6RDE - chains Q and R of the 20 polymer chains in the assembly; structure by electron microscopy, 2.90 A resolution.

[Chain Q]
Name: epsilon: Polytomella F-ATP synthase epsilon subunit
Source organism: Polytomella sp. Pringsheim 198.80
Chain sequence (74 residues; numbered 1 to 74; the number before each row is that of its first residue):
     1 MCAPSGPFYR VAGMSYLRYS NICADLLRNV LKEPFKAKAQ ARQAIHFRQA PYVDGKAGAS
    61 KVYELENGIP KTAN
Disordered / not traced: 1-2

[Chain R]
Name: Mitochondrial ATP synthase subunit delta
Source organism: Polytomella sp. Pringsheim 198.80
UniProt: D7P7X6 (D7P7X6_9CHLO); numbering as in UniProt (aligned over 1-199)
Chain sequence (199 residues; each row starts with the number of its first residue):
     1 MFGLKRAVTV GRRFISTSAA RMEAAAPAGP KEFTEVWNKK APSTLIVPEF PSNYTAVKAV
    61 GEGQVHGDAF PVNFYTPHSI LSQAQKDTVV LPGVDGYFGV KASHVPTIAQ LKPGVVELHS
   121 GAESEKFFVS GGFAFVHPNG VTDICVLEAA TLDQVDPAAV KSALAAASAA QPTDEFEQAA
   181 NRAAIELYSA LESAVEAKA
Disordered / not traced: 1-22

[Chain Q / chain R interface]
Contacting residue pairs (53):
  Phe-8(Q) with Ala-179(R); Arg-182(R); Ala-183(R); Glu-186(R)
  Tyr-9(Q) with Gln-110(R), hydrogen bond
  Ala-12(Q) with Glu-175(R); Phe-176(R); Ala-179(R), hydrophobic
  Gly-13(Q) with Phe-176(R)
  Met-14(Q) with Phe-176(R); Ala-179(R), hydrophobic
  Tyr-16(Q) with Gln-110(R); Gly-132(R); Phe-133(R)
  Arg-18(Q) with Phe-176(R)
  Tyr-19(Q) with Ala-183(R), hydrophobic; Glu-186(R), hydrogen bond
  Ser-20(Q) with Gly-131(R), hydrogen bond (side chain-backbone); Leu-147(R)
  Asn-21(Q) with Leu-147(R)
  Cys-23(Q) with Ser-130(R); Leu-187(R)
  Ala-24(Q) with Ser-130(R); Leu-147(R), hydrophobic; Glu-148(R)
  Leu-26(Q) with Ala-184(R), hydrophobic; Leu-187(R), hydrophobic; Tyr-188(R)
  Leu-27(Q) with Phe-128(R), hydrophobic; Val-129(R); Ser-130(R); Glu-148(R); Ala-150(R), hydrophobic; Leu-187(R); Leu-191(R), hydrophobic
  Arg-28(Q) with Glu-148(R), salt bridge
  Val-30(Q) with Val-155(R); Asp-156(R), hydrogen bond (backbone-backbone); Ala-159(R); Val-160(R), hydrophobic; Tyr-188(R), hydrophobic
  Leu-31(Q) with Ala-150(R), hydrophobic; Gln-154(R); Asp-156(R)
  Lys-32(Q) with Asp-153(R); Gln-154(R), hydrogen bond (backbone-backbone); Val-155(R)
  Phe-35(Q) with Gln-154(R)
  Arg-42(Q) with His-78(R), hydrogen bond; Glu-148(R), salt bridge
  Lys-71(Q) with Phe-176(R)
  Thr-72(Q) with Phe-176(R)
  Ala-73(Q) with Phe-176(R), hydrophobic
Interface residues without a listed pair, chain Q (26 interface residues in all): Val-11, Ile-22, Asn-74
Interface residues without a listed pair, chain R (29 interface residues in all): Pro-113, Ala-180

[Summary]
26 residues of chain Q face 29 of chain R across their interface, with 6 hydrogen bonds and 2 salt bridges.
Polar pairs include Arg-28(Q)/Glu-148(R), Arg-42(Q)/Glu-148(R) and Tyr-9(Q)/Gln-110(R).
Chain Q is epsilon: Polytomella F-ATP synthase epsilon subunit and chain R is Mitochondrial ATP synthase
subunit delta, both from Polytomella sp. Pringsheim 198.80; the structure, CryoEM structure of Polytomella
F-ATP synthase, Primary rotary state 2, focussed refinement of F1 head and ..., was determined by electron
microscopy (same publication as 6RD4, 6RD5, 6RD6, 6RD7, 6RD8, 6RD9 and 46 further entries).
